6OPM - chains B and C of the 6 polymer chains in the assembly; structure by X-ray diffraction, 3.10 A resolution.

[Chain B (and C)]
Molecule: CRISPR-associated endonuclease Cas1
From: Methanosarcina mazei
Notes: EC 3.1.-.-; chain C of this document is another copy of the same molecule, construct and numbering; everything in this record applies to it too
Reference sequence: A0A0F8IEL4 (A0A0F8IEL4_METMZ); residue numbers follow UniProt; this construct covers 2-405
Sequence (431 residues; each row starts with the number of its first residue; numbers below 1 keep their minus sign (Gly-16 is residue -16)):
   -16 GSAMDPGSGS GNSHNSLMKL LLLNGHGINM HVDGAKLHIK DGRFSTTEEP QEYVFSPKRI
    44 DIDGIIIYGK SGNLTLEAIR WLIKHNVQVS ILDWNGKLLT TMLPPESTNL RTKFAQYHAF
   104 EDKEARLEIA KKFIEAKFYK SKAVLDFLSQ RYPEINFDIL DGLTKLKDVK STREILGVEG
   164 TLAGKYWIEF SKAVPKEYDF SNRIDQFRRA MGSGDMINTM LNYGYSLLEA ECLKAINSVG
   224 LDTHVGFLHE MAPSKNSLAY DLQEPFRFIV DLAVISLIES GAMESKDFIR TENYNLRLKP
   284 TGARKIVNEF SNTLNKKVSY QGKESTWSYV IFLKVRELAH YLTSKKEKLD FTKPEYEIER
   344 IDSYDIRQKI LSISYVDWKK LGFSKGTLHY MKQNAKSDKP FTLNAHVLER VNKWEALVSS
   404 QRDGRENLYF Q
Unresolved in the structure: -16 to 0, 355-414 (chain C: -16 to 0, 360-414)
Differences from the reference sequence: expression tag (-16 to 1, 406-414); engineered mutation Ser184 (Cys in A0A0F8IEL4)
Modified / non-standard residues: Mse-13, Mse1, Mse374 (selenomethionine); Mse13, Mse85, Mse194, Mse199, Mse203, Mse234, Mse266 (selenomethionine; parent Met)
From the paper describing this entry:
  - catalytic residues: Glu162, His232, Glu247
  - binding site for the 21-nt DNA strand: Asn69, Trp77, Arg191, Arg192, Mse194, Tyr206, His232, Glu233, Lys238, Tyr243, Arg250, Arg280, Arg287, Thr309
  - specificity-determining residues: Arg191, Arg192
  - binding site for the 21-nt DNA strand: Trp77, Arg191, Arg192, Tyr206, His232, Glu233, Lys238, Tyr243, Arg250, Arg280, Arg287, His323
  - Ca2+ coordination: Asp46
  - contacts within the chain: Asn239-Tyr243 (pi stacking)
  - mutagenesis - Y206A/R280A: decreased expression

[Chain B / chain C interface]
Pairs across the interface (25; chain B residue first):
  Asp182(B) - Lys19(C)  salt bridge
  Asp182(B) - Ser39(C)  hydrogen bond
  Asn185(B) - Arg42(C)  hydrogen bond (backbone-side chain)
  Arg186(B) - Arg42(C)
  Ile187(B) - Arg42(C)
  Asp188(B) - Arg42(C)
  Gln189(B) - Ile43(C)
  Gln189(B) - Asp44(C)
  Gly195(B) - Lys41(C)
  Gly197(B) - Pro40(C)
  Asn201(B) - Arg42(C)
  Arg273(B) - Ala18(C)
  Arg273(B) - Pro40(C)
  Glu275(B) - Arg63(C)  hydrogen bond (backbone-side chain)
  Glu275(B) - Lys67(C)  salt bridge
  Asn276(B) - Lys41(C)
  Asn276(B) - Lys67(C)
  Tyr277(B) - Pro40(C)
  Tyr277(B) - Lys41(C)
  Tyr277(B) - Glu60(C)
  Tyr277(B) - Arg63(C)  hydrogen bond
  Tyr277(B) - Trp64(C)
  Tyr277(B) - Lys67(C)
  Tyr277(B) - His68(C)
  Asn278(B) - Lys41(C)
Also at the interface, not in a pair above, chain B (16 interface residues in all): Ser184, Asp198

[Overview]
Chain B and chain C form an interface of 16 and 13 residues respectively, with 4 hydrogen bonds and 2 salt
bridges. Among the polar pairs are Asp182(B)-Lys19(C), Glu275(B)-Lys67(C) and Asp182(B)-Ser39(C). From the
paper: catalytic residues Glu162(B), His232(B) and Glu247(B); Y206A/R280A of chain B reduce expression.
Both chains are CRISPR-associated endonuclease Cas1 (Methanosarcina mazei). Entry 6OPM (Casposase bound to
integration product) was determined by X-ray diffraction.
